Entry 1HP0 (X-ray diffraction, 2.10 A resolution); this record covers chains A and B.

# Chain A (and B)
Molecule: Inosine-adenosine-guanosine-preferring nucleoside hydrolase
From: Trypanosoma vivax
Notes: EC 3.2.2.1; chain B of this document is another copy of the same molecule, construct and numbering; everything in this record applies to it too
Reference sequence: Q9GPQ4 (Q9GPQ4_TRYVI); residues 2-327 here = UniProt positions 2-327
Sequence (339 residues; row label = number of the first residue in the row; note: 1 number in that range is skipped by the numbering (no residue carries it; nothing is unmodelled there); numbers below 1 keep their minus sign (Met-12 is residue -12)):
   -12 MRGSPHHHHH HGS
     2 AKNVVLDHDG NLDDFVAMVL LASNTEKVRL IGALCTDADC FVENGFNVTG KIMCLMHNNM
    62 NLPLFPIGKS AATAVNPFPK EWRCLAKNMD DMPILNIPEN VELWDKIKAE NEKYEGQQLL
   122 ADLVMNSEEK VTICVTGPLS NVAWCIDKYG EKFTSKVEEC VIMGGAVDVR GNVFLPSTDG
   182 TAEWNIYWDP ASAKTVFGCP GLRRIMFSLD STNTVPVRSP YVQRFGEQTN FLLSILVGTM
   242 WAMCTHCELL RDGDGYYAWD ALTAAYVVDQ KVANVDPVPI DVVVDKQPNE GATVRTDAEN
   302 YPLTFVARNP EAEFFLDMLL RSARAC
Disordered / not traced: -12 to -1, 248-255 (chain B: -12 to -1, 248-252)
Sequence notes: expression tag (-12 to 0)
Bound ions: Ca2+: Asp10, Asp15, Thr137, Asp261 (together with 3-deaza-adenosine)
Small-molecule neighbours: 3-deaza-adenosine (AD3): Asp10, Asn12, Asp14, Asp15, Asp40, Phe79, Trp83, Thr137, Met164, Asn173, Glu184, Trp185, Asn186, Tyr257, Trp260, Asp261

# Interface between chain A and chain B
Pairs across the interface (56):
  Lys52(A) with Gln224(B)
  Lys88(A) with Ser220(B), hydrogen bond; Thr246(B)
  Asn89(A) with Ala243(B); Met244(B); Thr246(B)
  Asp91(A) with Gln224(B)
  Asp92(A) with Ser220(B), hydrogen bond; Val223(B); Gln224(B); Ala243(B); Thr246(B), hydrogen bond
  Met93(A) with Thr240(B); Ala243(B), hydrophobic
  Pro94(A) with Phe226(B); Gly227(B); Thr230(B); Ser235(B); Ile236(B); Gly239(B); Thr240(B)
  Asn97(A) with Gln224(B); Gly227(B)
  Ile98(A) with Gly227(B); Thr230(B)
  Pro99(A) with Gly227(B); Glu228(B)
  Ser220(A) with Lys88(B), hydrogen bond; Asp92(B), hydrogen bond
  Val223(A) with Asp92(B)
  Gln224(A) with Lys52(B); Asp91(B); Asp92(B); Asn97(B)
  Gly227(A) with Pro94(B); Asn97(B); Ile98(B); Pro99(B)
  Glu228(A) with Pro99(B)
  Thr230(A) with Pro94(B); Ile98(B)
  Ser235(A) with Pro94(B)
  Ile236(A) with Pro94(B)
  Gly239(A) with Pro94(B)
  Thr240(A) with Met93(B); Pro94(B); Thr240(B)
  Ala243(A) with Asn89(B); Asp92(B); Met93(B), hydrophobic
  Met244(A) with Asn89(B); Met244(B), hydrophobic
  Thr246(A) with Asn89(B); Asp92(B), hydrogen bond
  His247(A) with Cys85(B), hydrogen bond; Lys88(B)
Other interface residues (no listed pair), chain A (28 interface residues in all): Cys85, Ile95, Phe226, Cys245
Other interface residues (no listed pair), chain B (27 interface residues in all): Ile95, His247

# In short
28 residues of chain A and 27 residues of chain B are in contact, with 7 hydrogen bonds. Polar contacts
include Lys88(A)-Ser220(B), Asp92(A)-Ser220(B) and Asp92(A)-Thr246(B). Ligands of chain A: 3-deaza-adenosine.
Asp10(A), Asp15(A), Thr137(A) and Asp261(A) form the Ca2+ site.
Chain A and chain B are both Inosine-adenosine-guanosine-preferring nucleoside hydrolase (Trypanosoma vivax);
the structure, Crystal structure of an inosine-adenosine-guanosine-preferring nucleoside hydrolase from
trypanosoma vivax in complex with the substrate analogue ..., was determined by X-ray diffraction, deposited
together with 1HOZ.
